PDB entry 3G9P | X-ray diffraction, 1.65 A resolution | chains A and C of the 4 polymer chains in the assembly

[Chain A]
Protein: Glucocorticoid receptor
From: Rattus norvegicus
UniProt: P06536 (GCR_RAT); residue numbers follow UniProt; this construct covers 440-525
Chain sequence (90 residues; each row starts with the number of its first residue):
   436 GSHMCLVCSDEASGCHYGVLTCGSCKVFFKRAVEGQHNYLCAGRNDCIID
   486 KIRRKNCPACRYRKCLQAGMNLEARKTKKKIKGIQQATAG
Not modelled in the structure: 436, 512-525
Differences from the reference sequence: expression tag (436-439)
Metal / ion sites: Zn2+ site 1: Cys-440, Cys-443, Cys-457, Cys-460; Zn2+ site 2: Cys-476, Cys-482, Cys-492, Cys-495
From the paper describing this entry:
  - mutagenesis - R510A, K514A: decreased binding to DNA
  - mutagenesis - K514A: unchanged signaling
  - mutagenesis - H472A, R510A: increased signaling
  - mutagenesis - H472R: decreased signaling
  - mutagenesis - G470A, N473A: decreased signaling in response to Pal
  - mutagenesis - G470A: decreased signaling in response to Tat

[Chain C]
Molecule: 16-nt DNA strand
Sequence (16 nucleotides; row label = number of the first residue in the row):
     1 TCGGACAAAATGTTCT

[How chain A and chain C interact]
Residue-residue contacts (11):
  Cys-450(A) with DT1(C), sugar contact; DC2(C), phosphate contact
  His-451(A) with DC2(C), salt bridge to the phosphate
  Tyr-452(A) with DC2(C), hydrogen bond to the phosphate; DG3(C), hydrogen bond to the phosphate
  Lys-461(A) with DG3(C), hydrogen bond to the base
  Lys-465(A) with DG3(C), salt bridge to the phosphate
  Lys-490(A) with DA9(C), hydrogen bond to the phosphate; DA10(C), salt bridge to the phosphate
  Arg-510(A) with DT1(C), sugar contact; DC2(C), phosphate contact
Other interface residues (no listed pair), chain A (9 interface residues in all): Arg-466, Ala-509
Other interface residues (no listed pair), chain C (7 interface residues in all): DA5, DC6

[Overview]
9 residues of chain A face 7 of chain C across their interface; the contacts include 4 hydrogen bonds and 3
salt bridges. Among the polar pairs are Lys-461(A)/DG3(C), Tyr-452(A)/DC2(C) and Tyr-452(A)/DG3(C). From the
paper: R510A and K514A of chain A reduce binding to DNA; H472A and R510A of chain A increase signaling; 6
substitutions were tested in all.
Chain A is Glucocorticoid receptor (Rattus norvegicus) and chain C is a 16-nt DNA strand; the structure, GR
DNA binding domain:Sgk 16bp complex-7, was determined by X-ray diffraction, deposited together with 3FYL,
3G6P, 3G6Q, 3G6R, 3G6T, 3G6U and 8 further entries.
